7TFJ - chains A and E of the 10 polymer chains in the assembly; structure by electron microscopy, 3.30 A resolution.

Chain A:
Name: Replication factor C subunit 1
Organism: Saccharomyces cerevisiae
UniProtKB: P38630 (RFC1_YEAST); numbering as in UniProt (aligned over 1-861)
Amino-acid sequence (861 residues; each row starts with the number of its first residue):
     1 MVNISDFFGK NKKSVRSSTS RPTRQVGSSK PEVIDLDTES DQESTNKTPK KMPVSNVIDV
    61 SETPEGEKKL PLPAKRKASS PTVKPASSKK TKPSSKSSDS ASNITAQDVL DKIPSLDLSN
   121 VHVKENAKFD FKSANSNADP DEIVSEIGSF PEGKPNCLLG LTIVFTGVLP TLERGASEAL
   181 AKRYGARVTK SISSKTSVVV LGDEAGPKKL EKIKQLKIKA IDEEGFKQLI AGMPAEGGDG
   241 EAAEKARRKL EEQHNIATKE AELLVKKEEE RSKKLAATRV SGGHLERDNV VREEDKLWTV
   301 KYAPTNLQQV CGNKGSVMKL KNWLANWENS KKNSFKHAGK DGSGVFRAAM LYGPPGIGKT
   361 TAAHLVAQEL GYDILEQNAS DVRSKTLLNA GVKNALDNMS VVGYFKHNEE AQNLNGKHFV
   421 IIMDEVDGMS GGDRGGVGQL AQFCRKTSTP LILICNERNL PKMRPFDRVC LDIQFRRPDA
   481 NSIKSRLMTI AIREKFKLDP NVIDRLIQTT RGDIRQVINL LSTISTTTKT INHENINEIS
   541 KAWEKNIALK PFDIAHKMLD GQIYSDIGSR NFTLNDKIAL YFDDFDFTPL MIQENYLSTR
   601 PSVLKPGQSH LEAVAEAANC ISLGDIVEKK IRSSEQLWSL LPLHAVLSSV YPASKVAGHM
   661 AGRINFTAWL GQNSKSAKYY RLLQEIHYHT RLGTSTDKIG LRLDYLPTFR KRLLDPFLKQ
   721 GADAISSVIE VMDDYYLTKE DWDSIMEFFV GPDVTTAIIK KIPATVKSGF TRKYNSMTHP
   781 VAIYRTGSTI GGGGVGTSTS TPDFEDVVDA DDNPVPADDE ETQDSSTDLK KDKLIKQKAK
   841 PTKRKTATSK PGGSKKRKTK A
Disordered / not traced: 1-291, 408-411, 692-861
Metal / ion sites: Mg2+: Thr-360 (together with ATP-gamma-S)
Ligand contacts: ATP-gamma-S (AGS; phosphothiophosphoric acid-adenylate ester): Thr-299, Val-300, Tyr-302, Ala-303, Pro-304, Gln-309, Val-310, Cys-311, Pro-355, Gly-356, Ile-357, Gly-358, Lys-359, Thr-360, Thr-361, Asn-456, Arg-486, Ile-514, Arg-515
UniProt features mapped onto this chain:
  - motif (Nuclear localization signal): Lys-830 to Leu-834, Lys-855 to Lys-860
  - binding site (ATP): Thr-299, Cys-311, Gly-353 to Thr-361, Asn-456
  - modified residue: Thr-38 (Phosphothreonine), Ser-40 (Phosphoserine), Thr-63 (Phosphothreonine)
  - mutagenesis: Asp-427 (D427H: In cs mutant CDC44-2; causes cell cycle arrest), Gly-436 (G436R: In cs mutant CDC44-3/4; causes cell cycle arrest), Gly-512 (G512A: In cs mutant CDC44-9; no effect), Asp-513 (D513N: In cs mutants CDC44-1/5/8 and CDC44-9; causes cell cycle arrest)

Chain E:
Name: Replication factor C subunit 5
Organism: Saccharomyces cerevisiae
UniProtKB: P38251 (RFC5_YEAST); residues 1-354 here = UniProt positions 1-354
Amino-acid sequence (354 residues; numbered 1 to 354; the number before each row is that of its first residue):
     1 MSLWVDKYRP KSLNALSHNE ELTNFLKSLS DQPRDLPHLL LYGPNGTGKK TRCMALLESI
    61 FGPGVYRLKI DVRQFVTASN RKLELNVVSS PYHLEITPSD MGNNDRIVIQ ELLKEVAQME
   121 QVDFQDSKDG LAHRYKCVII NEANSLTKDA QAALRRTMEK YSKNIRLIMV CDSMSPIIAP
   181 IKSRCLLIRC PAPSDSEIST ILSDVVTNER IQLETKDILK RIAQASNGNL RVSLLMLESM
   241 ALNNELALKS SSPIIKPDWI IVIHKLTRKI VKERSVNSLI ECRAVLYDLL AHCIPANIIL
   301 KELTFSLLDV ETLNTTNKSS IIEYSSVFDE RLSLGNKAIF HLEGFIAKVM CCLD
Disordered / not traced: 120-132, 354
Ligand contacts:
  - ADP (adenosine-5'-diphosphate): Val-5, Tyr-8, Arg-9, Pro-10, Ala-15, Leu-16, Ser-17, His-18, Asn-45, Gly-46, Thr-47, Gly-48, Lys-49, Lys-50, Thr-51, Arg-52, Ile-201, Leu-230, Arg-231, Leu-234
  - ATP-gamma-S (AGS; phosphothiophosphoric acid-adenylate ester): Arg-155, Glu-159, Pro-180, Arg-184
UniProt features mapped onto this chain:
  - binding site (ATP): Val-5, Ser-17, Gly-43 to Thr-51, Arg-231

Chain A / chain E interface:
Pairs across the interface (45):
  Leu-590(A) with Lys-337(E); Phe-340(E), hydrophobic
  Gln-593(A) with Arg-283(E), hydrogen bond; Tyr-287(E); Phe-340(E)
  Tyr-596(A) with Glu-343(E), hydrogen bond
  Leu-597(A) with Val-276(E); Ile-280(E), hydrophobic; Arg-283(E); Glu-343(E)
  His-610(A) with Val-276(E)
  Leu-611(A) with Met-350(E)
  Glu-612(A) with Cys-351(E)
  Val-614(A) with Leu-279(E), hydrophobic
  Ala-615(A) with Ala-347(E)
  Ala-618(A) with Gly-344(E)
  Asn-619(A) with Arg-331(E), hydrogen bond
  Ile-621(A) with Phe-340(E), hydrophobic
  Ser-622(A) with Phe-328(E); Arg-331(E), hydrogen bond; His-341(E), hydrogen bond
  Leu-623(A) with Arg-331(E)
  Asp-625(A) with Asn-336(E); Lys-337(E), hydrogen bond (side chain-backbone); His-341(E), salt bridge
  Ile-626(A) with Leu-334(E)
  Glu-628(A) with Asn-336(E), hydrogen bond
  Lys-629(A) with Leu-334(E); Gly-335(E); Asn-336(E)
  Trp-669(A) with Tyr-287(E); Lys-337(E); Ile-339(E)
  Gln-672(A) with Tyr-287(E)
  Lys-675(A) with Ala-291(E)
  Ser-676(A) with Leu-290(E); Ala-291(E)
  Tyr-679(A) with Ala-291(E); His-292(E); Cys-293(E), hydrophobic
  Tyr-680(A) with Leu-290(E); Cys-293(E), hydrophobic
  Leu-683(A) with Cys-293(E), hydrophobic
  Tyr-688(A) with Asn-86(E); Ser-99(E)
Also at the interface, not in a pair above, chain A (31 interface residues in all): Arg-434, Glu-594, Gln-684, Thr-690, Arg-691
Also at the interface, not in a pair above, chain E (33 interface residues in all): Met-1, Ile-70, Asn-80, Val-88, Arg-274, Asp-288, Ala-338, Lys-348

Overview:
Chain A and chain E form an interface of 31 and 33 residues respectively, with 7 hydrogen bonds and 1 salt
bridge. Among the polar pairs are Asp-625(A)/His-341(E), Gln-593(A)/Arg-283(E) and Tyr-596(A)/Glu-343(E).
Bound to chain A: ATP-gamma-S. Ligands of chain E: ATP-gamma-S and ADP.
Chain A is Replication factor C subunit 1 and chain E is Replication factor C subunit 5, both from
Saccharomyces cerevisiae; the structure, Atomic model of S. cerevisiae clamp-clamp loader complex PCNA-RFC
bound to DNA with a closed clamp ..., was determined by electron microscopy, deposited together with 7TFH,
7TFI, 7TFK and 7TFL.
